PDB entry 7VGV | X-ray diffraction, 2.30 A resolution | chain A

# Chain A
Molecule: Chloride pumping rhodopsin
From: Nonlabens marinus S1-08
UniProt: W8VZW3 (W8VZW3_9FLAO); numbering as in UniProt (aligned over 1-272)
Sequence (279 residues; each row starts with the number of its first residue; numbers below 1 keep their minus sign (Gly-6 is residue -6)):
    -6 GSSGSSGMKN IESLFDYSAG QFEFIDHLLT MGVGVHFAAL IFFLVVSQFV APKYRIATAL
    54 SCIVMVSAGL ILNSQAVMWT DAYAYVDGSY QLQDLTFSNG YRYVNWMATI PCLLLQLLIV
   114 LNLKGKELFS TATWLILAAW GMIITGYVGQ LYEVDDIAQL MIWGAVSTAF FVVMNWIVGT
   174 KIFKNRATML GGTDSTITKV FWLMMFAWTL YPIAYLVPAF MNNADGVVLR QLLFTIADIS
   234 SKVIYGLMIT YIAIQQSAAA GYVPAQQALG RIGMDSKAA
Disordered / not traced: -6 to 1, 266-272
Differences from the reference sequence: expression tag (-6 to 0)
Covalently attached groups: retinal (RET) linked to Lys235
Ligand contacts:
  - tetradecane (C14): Phe194, Trp195, Met198
  - hexadecane (R16): Leu108, Leu121, Phe122, Ala125, Thr126, Ile129, Trp133
  - retinal (RET): Tyr96, Trp99, Thr102, Ile103, Leu106, Met135, Ile136, Gly139, Gly157, Ser160, Thr161, Phe164, Trp201, Tyr204, Pro205, Tyr208, Asp231, Ser234
What the authors report for this chain:
  - conformationally variable residues: Asn98, Thr102

# Overview
Ligands of chain A: tetradecane and hexadecane. Covalently linked retinal: at Lys235. From the paper:
conformational variability at Asn98 and Thr102.
Chain A is Chloride pumping rhodopsin (Nonlabens marinus S1-08); the structure, Anion free form of
light-driven chloride ion-pumping rhodopsin, NM-R3, structure, was determined by X-ray diffraction (same
publication as 7VGT and 7VGU).
